PDB entry 9AY6 | electron microscopy, 4.00 A resolution | chains E and L of the 8 polymer chains in the assembly

Chain E:
Molecule: Surface protein gp120
Source organism: Human immunodeficiency virus 1
Reference sequence: Q2N0S6 (Q2N0S6_9HIV1); the author numbering skips numbers that UniProt does not, so the offset changes along the chain: 31-403 = UniProt 30-402; 405-510 = UniProt 403-508
Chain sequence (514 residues; numbered -4 to 510; 1 number in that range is skipped by the numbering (no residue carries it; nothing is unmodelled there); the number before each row is that of its first residue; numbers below 1 keep their minus sign (Met-4 is residue -4)):
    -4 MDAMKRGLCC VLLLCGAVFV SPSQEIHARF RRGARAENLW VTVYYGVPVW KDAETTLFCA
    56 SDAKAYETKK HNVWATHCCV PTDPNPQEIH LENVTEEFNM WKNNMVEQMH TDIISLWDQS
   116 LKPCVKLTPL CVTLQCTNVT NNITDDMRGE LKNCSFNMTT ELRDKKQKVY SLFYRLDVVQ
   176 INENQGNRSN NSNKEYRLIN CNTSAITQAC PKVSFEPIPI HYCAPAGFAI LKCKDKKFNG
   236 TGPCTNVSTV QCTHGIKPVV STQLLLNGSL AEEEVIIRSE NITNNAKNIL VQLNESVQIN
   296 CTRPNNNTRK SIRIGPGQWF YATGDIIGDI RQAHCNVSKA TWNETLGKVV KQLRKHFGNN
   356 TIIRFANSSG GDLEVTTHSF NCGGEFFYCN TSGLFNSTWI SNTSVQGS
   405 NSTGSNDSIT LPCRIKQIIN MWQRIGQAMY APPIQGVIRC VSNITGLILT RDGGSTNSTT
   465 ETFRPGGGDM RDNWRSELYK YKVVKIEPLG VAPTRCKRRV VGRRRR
Unresolved in the structure: -4 to 32, 179-187, 405-409, 505-510
Sequence notes: initiating methionine (-4); expression tag (-3 to 30); conflict Lys64 (Glu63 in Q2N0S6), Cys73 (Ala72 in Q2N0S6), Thr240 (Pro239 in Q2N0S6), Asn241 (Ser240 in Q2N0S6), Ile271 (Met270 in Q2N0S6), Leu288 (Phe287 in Q2N0S6), Glu290 (Thr289 in Q2N0S6), Ser291 (Pro290 in Q2N0S6), Trp314 (Ala313 in Q2N0S6), Asn331 (Thr330 in Q2N0S6), Cys500 (Ala498 in Q2N0S6), Arg508 (Glu506 in Q2N0S6), Arg509 (Lys507 in Q2N0S6)
Disulfides: Cys54-Cys73, Cys119-Cys205, Cys126-Cys196, Cys131-Cys149, Cys218-Cys247, Cys228-Cys239, Cys377-Cys444, Cys384-Cys417
Covalent attachments: N-acetylglucosamine (NAG) linked to Asn133, Asn137, Asn148, Asn152, Asn197, Asn234, Asn241, Asn262, Asn276, Asn289, Asn295, Asn301, Asn331, Asn338, Asn354, Asn362, Asn385, Asn391, Asn447, Asn461

Chain L:
Molecule: NHP Polyclonal Antibody V5 Epitope - Predicted Heavy Chain
Source organism: Macaca mulatta
Notes: antibody fragment or engineered binder
Chain sequence (117 residues; numbered 1 to 117; the number before each row is that of its first residue; X marks 117 residues of unknown identity (built as UNK)):
     1 XXXXXXXXXX XXXXXXXXXX XXXXXXXXXX XXXXXXXXXX XXXXXXXXXX XXXXXXXXXX
    61 XXXXXXXXXX XXXXXXXXXX XXXXXXXXXX XXXXXXXXXX XXXXXXXXXX XXXXXXX

How chain E and chain L interact:
Interface residues of chain E (facing chain L), 11 residues: Asn355, Ile357, Arg359, Thr393, Ile395, Ser396, Thr398, Val400, Gln401, Thr463, Thr464

In short:
No residue of chain E is in contact with chain L. Covalently linked N-acetylglucosamine: at Asn133(E),
Asn137(E), Asn148(E), Asn152(E), Asn197(E) and Asn234(E) and 14 more.
Here chain E is Surface protein gp120 (Human immunodeficiency virus 1) and chain L is NHP Polyclonal Antibody
V5 Epitope - Predicted Heavy Chain (Macaca mulatta). Entry 9AY6 (HIV BG505.v5.2 (N289/N241) SOSIP Env in
Complex with V5 pAb from Rh.33203) was determined by electron microscopy together with 9ATZ, 9AXD, 9AXI, 9AXK,
9AYS and 9AYV from the same study.
